Entry 7APR (X-ray diffraction, 3.10 A resolution); this record covers chains A and D of the 4 polymer chains in the assembly.

[Chain A (and D)]
Name: YpdA family putative bacillithiol disulfide reductase Bdr
Source organism: Staphylococcus aureus (strain COL)
Notes: chain D of this document is another copy of the same molecule, construct and numbering; everything in this record applies to it too
Reference sequence: A0A0H2WWS2 (A0A0H2WWS2_STAAC); residues 1-328 here = UniProt positions 1-328
Chain sequence (328 residues; numbered 1 to 328; the number before each row is that of its first residue):
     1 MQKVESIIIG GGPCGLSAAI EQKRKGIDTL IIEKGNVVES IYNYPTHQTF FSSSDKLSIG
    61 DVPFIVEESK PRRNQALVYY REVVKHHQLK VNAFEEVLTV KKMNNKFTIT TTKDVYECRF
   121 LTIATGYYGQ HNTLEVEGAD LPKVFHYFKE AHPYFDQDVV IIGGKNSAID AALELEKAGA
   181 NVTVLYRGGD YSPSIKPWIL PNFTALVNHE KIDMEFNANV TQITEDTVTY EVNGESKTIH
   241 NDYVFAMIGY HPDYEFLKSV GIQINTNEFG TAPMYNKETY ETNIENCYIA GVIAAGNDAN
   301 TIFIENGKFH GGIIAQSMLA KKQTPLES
Not modelled in the structure: 324-328
Residues lining bound ligands: FAD (flavin-adenine dinucleotide): Ile9, Gly10, Gly11, Gly12, Pro13, Cys14, Gly15, Ile32, Glu33, Lys34, Gly35, Val38, Glu39, Ser40, Tyr44, Pro45, Gln48, Phe50, Phe51, Ser52, Leu57, Glu95, Glu96, Val97, Ala124, Thr125, Gly126, Tyr127, Tyr128, Ala290, Gly291, Val292, Phe303, Ile304, Glu305
What the authors report for this chain:
  - binding site for NADP: Tyr128
  - conformationally variable residues (side-chain flip): Tyr128
  - mutagenesis - G10A: abolished catalytic activity on BSSB
  - mutagenesis - G10A: abolished binding to flavin-adenine dinucleotide

[Chain A / chain D interface]
Contacting residue pairs (14; chain A residue first):
  Val62(A) with Pro63(D), hydrophobic
  Pro63(A) with Val62(D), hydrophobic
  Ile65(A) with Val78(D), hydrophobic; Glu82(D)
  Glu67(A) with Arg72(D), salt bridge; Asn74(D), hydrogen bond; Gln75(D); Val78(D)
  Arg72(A) with Glu67(D), salt bridge
  Asn74(A) with Glu67(D), hydrogen bond
  Gln75(A) with Glu67(D), hydrogen bond (side chain-backbone)
  Val78(A) with Ile65(D), hydrophobic; Glu67(D)
  Glu82(A) with Ile65(D)
Interface residues without a listed pair, chain A (10 interface residues in all): Val66
Interface residues without a listed pair, chain D (10 interface residues in all): Val66

[Overview]
Chain A and chain D each contribute 10 residues to their interface; the contacts include 3 hydrogen bonds and
2 salt bridges. Polar pairs include Glu67(A)-Arg72(D), Glu67(A)-Asn74(D) and Gln75(A)-Glu67(D). Bound to chain
A: flavin-adenine dinucleotide. The paper reports a binding site for NADP at Tyr128(A); G10A of chain A
abolishes catalytic activity on BSSB.
Chain A and chain D are both YpdA family putative bacillithiol disulfide reductase Bdr (Staphylococcus aureus
(strain COL)); the structure, Bacillithiol Disulfide Reductase Bdr (YpdA) from Staphylococcus aureus, was
determined by X-ray diffraction (same publication as 7A76 and 7A7B).
